9M2F - chains B and S of the 6 polymer chains in the assembly; structure by electron microscopy, 2.93 A resolution.

# Chain B
Name: Guanine nucleotide-binding protein G(I)/G(S)/G(T) subunit beta-1
From: Rattus norvegicus
UniProtKB: P54311 (GBB1_RAT); residues 2-340 here = UniProt positions 2-340
Chain sequence (366 residues; each row starts with the number of its first residue; numbers below 1 keep their minus sign (Met-10 is residue -10)):
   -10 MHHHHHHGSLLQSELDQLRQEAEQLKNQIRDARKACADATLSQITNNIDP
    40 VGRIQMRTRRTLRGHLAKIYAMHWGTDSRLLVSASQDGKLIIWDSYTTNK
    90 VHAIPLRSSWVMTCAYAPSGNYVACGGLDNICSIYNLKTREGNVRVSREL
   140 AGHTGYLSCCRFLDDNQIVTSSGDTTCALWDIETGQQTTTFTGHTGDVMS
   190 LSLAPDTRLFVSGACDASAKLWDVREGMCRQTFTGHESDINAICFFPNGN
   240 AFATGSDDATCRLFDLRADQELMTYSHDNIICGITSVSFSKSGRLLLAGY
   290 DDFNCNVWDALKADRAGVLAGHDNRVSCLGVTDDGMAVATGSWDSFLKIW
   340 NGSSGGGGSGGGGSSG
Not modelled in the structure: -10 to 1, 343-355
Construct notes: initiating methionine (-10); expression tag (-9 to 1, 341-355)
UniProt features mapped onto this chain:
  - modified residue: Ser2 (N-acetylserine), His266 (Phosphohistidine)

# Chain S
Name: scfv16
From: synthetic construct
Notes: antibody fragment or engineered binder
Chain sequence (247 residues; each row starts with the number of its first residue; note: 14 numbers in that range are skipped by the numbering (no residue carries them; nothing is unmodelled there); a row labelled like 120A-120O holds insertion residues (120A, then the next letters in order)):
     2 VQLVESGGGLVQPGGSRKLSCSASGFAFSSFGMHWVRQAPEKGLEWVAYI
    52 SSGSGTIYYADTVKGRFTISRDDPKNTLFLQMTSLRSEDTAMYYCVRSIY
   102 YYGSSPFDFWGQGTTLTVS
120A-120O AGGGGSGGGGSGGGG
   135 SADIVMTQATSSVPVTPGESVSISCRSSKSLLHSNGNTYLYWFLQRPGQS
   185 PQLLIYRMSNLASGVPDRFSGSGSGTAFTLTISRLEAEDVGVYYCMQHLE
   235 YPLTFGAGTKLEL
Not modelled in the structure: 120A-120O

# How chain B and chain S interact
Pairs across the interface (12):
  Asp66(B) - Tyr103(S)
  Arg68(B) - Tyr103(S)
  Leu69(B) - Tyr103(S)  hydrophobic
  Asp83(B) - Tyr103(S)
  His91(B) - Tyr102(S)
  Arg129(B) - Val2(S)
  Arg129(B) - Arg98(S)  hydrogen bond (backbone-side chain)
  Glu130(B) - Gly26(S)
  Glu130(B) - Phe27(S)
  Glu130(B) - Ala28(S)  hydrogen bond (backbone-backbone)
  Glu130(B) - Phe32(S)
  Gly131(B) - Phe32(S)
Also at the interface, not in a pair above, chain B (10 interface residues in all): Val90, Asn132
Also at the interface, not in a pair above, chain S (10 interface residues in all): Ile100, Phe110

# Overview
The chain B/chain S interface involves 10 residues from each chain; the contacts include 2 hydrogen bonds.
Polar contacts include Arg129(B)-Arg98(S) and Glu130(B)-Ala28(S).
Chain B is Guanine nucleotide-binding protein G(I)/G(S)/G(T) subunit beta-1 (Rattus norvegicus) and chain S is
scfv16 (synthetic construct); the structure, Structure of neuropeptide FF receptor 1 complex with NPFF, was
determined by electron microscopy together with 9M0R and 9M54 from the same study.
